PDB entry 7KZQ | electron microscopy, 4.30 A resolution (low resolution: residue-level contacts below are approximate; hydrogen-bond / salt-bridge calls are withheld) | chains O and Q of the 16 polymer chains in the assembly

[Chain O]
Molecule: Fanconi anemia group B protein
Organism: Homo sapiens
Reference sequence: Q8NB91 (FANCB_HUMAN); residues 1-859 here = UniProt positions 1-859
Amino-acid sequence (884 residues; row label = number of the first residue in the row; numbers below 1 keep their minus sign (Met-24 is residue -24)):
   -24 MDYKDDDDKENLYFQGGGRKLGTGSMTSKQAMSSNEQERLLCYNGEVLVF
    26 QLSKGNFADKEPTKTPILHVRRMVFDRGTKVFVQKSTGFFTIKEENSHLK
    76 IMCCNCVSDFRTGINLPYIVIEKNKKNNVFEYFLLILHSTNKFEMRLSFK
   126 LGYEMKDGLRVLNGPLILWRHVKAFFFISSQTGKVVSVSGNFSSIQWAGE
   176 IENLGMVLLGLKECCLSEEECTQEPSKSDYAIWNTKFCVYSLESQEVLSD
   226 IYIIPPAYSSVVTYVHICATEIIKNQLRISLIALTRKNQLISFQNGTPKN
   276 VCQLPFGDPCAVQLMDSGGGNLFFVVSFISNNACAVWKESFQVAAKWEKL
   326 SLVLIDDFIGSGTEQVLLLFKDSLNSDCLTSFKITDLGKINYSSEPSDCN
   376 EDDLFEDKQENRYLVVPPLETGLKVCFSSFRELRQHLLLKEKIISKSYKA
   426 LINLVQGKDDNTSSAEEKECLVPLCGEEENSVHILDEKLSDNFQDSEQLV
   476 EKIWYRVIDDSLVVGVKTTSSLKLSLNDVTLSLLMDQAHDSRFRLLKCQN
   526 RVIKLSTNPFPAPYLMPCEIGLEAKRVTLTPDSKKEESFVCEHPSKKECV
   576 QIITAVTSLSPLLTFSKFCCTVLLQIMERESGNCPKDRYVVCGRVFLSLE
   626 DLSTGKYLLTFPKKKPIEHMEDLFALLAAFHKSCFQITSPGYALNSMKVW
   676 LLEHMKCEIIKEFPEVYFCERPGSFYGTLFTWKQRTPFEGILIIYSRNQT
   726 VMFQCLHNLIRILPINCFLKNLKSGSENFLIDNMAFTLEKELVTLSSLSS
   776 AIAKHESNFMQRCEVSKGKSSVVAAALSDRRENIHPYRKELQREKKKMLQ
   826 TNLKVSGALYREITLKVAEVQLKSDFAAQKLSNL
Not modelled in the structure: -24 to 6, 33-38, 189-203, 370-384, 433-470, 536-570, 784-828
Sequence notes: initiating methionine (-24); expression tag (-23 to 0)
UniProt features mapped onto this chain:
  - modified residue: Thr2 (N-acetylthreonine)

[Chain Q]
Molecule: Fanconi anemia core complex-associated protein 100
Organism: Homo sapiens
Reference sequence: Q0VG06 (FP100_HUMAN); numbering as in UniProt (aligned over 1-881)
Amino-acid sequence (906 residues; row label = number of the first residue in the row; numbers below 1 keep their minus sign (Met-24 is residue -24)):
   -24 MDYKDHDGDYKDHDIDYKDDDDKGSMAGAAPRVRYLAGFCCPLGGLAAGK
    26 PRVLCHEAEVFLSTGSELVYVYDQEGGLLTAAFRFPDQVWHLELLAPRRL
    76 LYALCARRGLYCLSLDHPGRSRSTSQDDRDSEDGDQPSPVIPVDPDACIL
   126 PDAALCAFTLLDSVLVTLVQGPARWKMQLFEQPCPGEDPRPGGQIGEVEL
   176 SSYTPPAGVPGKPAAPHFLPVLCSVSPSGSRVPHDLLGGSGGFTLEDALF
   226 GLLFGADATLLQSPVVLCGLPDGQLCCVILKALVTSRSAPGDPNALVKIL
   276 HHLEEPVIFIGALKTEPQAAEAAENFLPDEDVHCDCLVAFGHHGRMLAIK
   326 ASWDESGKLVPELREYCLPGPVLCAACGGGGRVYHSTPSDLCVVDLSRGS
   376 TPLGPEQPEEGPGGLPPMLCPASLNICSVVSLSASPRTHEGGTKLLALSA
   426 KGRLMTCSLDLDSEMPGPARMTTESAGQKIKELLSGIGNISERVSFLKKA
   476 VDQRNKALTSLNEAMNVSCALLSSGTGPRPISCTTSTTWSRLQTQDVLMA
   526 TCVLENSSSFSLDQGWTLCIQVLTSSCALDLDSACSAITYTIPVDQLGPG
   576 ARREVTLPLGPGENGGLDLPVTVSCTLFYSLREVVGGALAPSDSEDPFLD
   626 ECPSDVLPEQEGVCLPLSRHTVDMLQCLRFPGLAPPHTRAPSPLGPTRDP
   676 VATFLETCREPGSQPAGPASLRAEYLPPSVASIKVSAELLRAALKDGHSG
   726 VPLCCATLQWLLAENAAVDVVRARALSSIQGVAPDGANVHLIVREVAMTD
   776 LCPAGPIQAVEIQVESSSLADICRAHHAVVGRMQTMVTEQATQGSSAPDL
   826 RVQYLRQIHANHETLLREVQTLRDRLCTEDEASSCATAQRLLQVYRQLRH
   876 PSLILL
Not modelled in the structure: -24 to 4, 94-112, 183-190, 206-216, 261-270, 294-302, 374-382, 409-415, 436-448, 613-634, 686-700
Sequence notes: initiating methionine (-24); expression tag (-23 to 0)
UniProt features mapped onto this chain:
  - modified residue: Ser667 (Phosphoserine)

[Chain O / chain Q interface]
Pairs across the interface (213; chain O residue first):
  Asn19(O) with Arg428(Q)
  Ser83(O) with Cys15(Q)
  Arg86(O) with Arg59(Q)
  Thr87(O) with Tyr45(Q)
  Gly88(O) with Phe14(Q); Cys15(Q); Tyr45(Q)
  Ile89(O) with Gly13(Q); Tyr47(Q); Leu54(Q)
  Asn90(O) with Gly13(Q); Phe14(Q)
  Trp172(O) with Leu18(Q)
  Glu175(O) with Pro17(Q); Leu18(Q)
  Glu177(O) with Pro17(Q); Leu18(Q)
  Ile242(O) with Leu18(Q)
  Cys243(O) with Gly19(Q)
  Asp331(O) with Arg428(Q)
  Asp332(O) with Tyr10(Q)
  Gly335(O) with Arg7(Q); Val8(Q)
  Ser336(O) with Arg7(Q); Leu394(Q)
  Gly337(O) with Leu394(Q); Cys395(Q); Pro396(Q)
  Thr338(O) with Leu394(Q)
  Arg387(O) with Glu449(Q); Ala451(Q); Gly452(Q)
  Tyr388(O) with Glu449(Q); Ala451(Q)
  Val391(O) with Ile455(Q)
  Leu394(O) with Ile455(Q); Leu458(Q)
  Lys399(O) with Pro344(Q)
  Cys401(O) with Ile465(Q)
  Phe405(O) with Arg468(Q); Leu472(Q)
  Arg406(O) with His318(Q)
  Leu408(O) with Lys473(Q)
  Leu412(O) with Ala475(Q)
  Lys415(O) with Asn480(Q)
  Glu416(O) with Arg479(Q)
  Ile418(O) with Leu483(Q)
  Ile419(O) with Arg479(Q); Leu483(Q)
  Ser422(O) with Leu486(Q); Met490(Q)
  Tyr423(O) with Leu606(Q); Glu636(Q)
  Leu426(O) with Leu486(Q); Met490(Q); Ser493(Q)
  Leu429(O) with Met490(Q)
  Val430(O) with Val638(Q)
  Asp503(O) with Leu548(Q); Ser551(Q)
  Thr505(O) with Gln546(Q); Thr564(Q)
  Leu506(O) with Thr564(Q)
  Ser507(O) with Thr564(Q)
  Leu508(O) with Thr566(Q)
  Leu509(O) with Thr542(Q); Thr566(Q); Phe603(Q)
  Met510(O) with Glu608(Q)
  Asp511(O) with Arg607(Q); Glu608(Q)
  Gln512(O) with Gln539(Q); Pro568(Q); Glu608(Q)
  Asp515(O) with Pro568(Q)
  Phe518(O) with Ile567(Q); Pro568(Q); Asp570(Q)
  Arg519(O) with Pro568(Q)
  Leu520(O) with Tyr565(Q); Ile567(Q)
  Leu521(O) with Thr564(Q); Tyr565(Q); Thr566(Q)
  Lys522(O) with Ile563(Q); Thr564(Q); Tyr565(Q)
  Cys523(O) with Ile563(Q); Thr564(Q)
  Gln524(O) with Cys560(Q)
  Asn525(O) with Ala559(Q); Cys560(Q); Ser561(Q); Ala562(Q); Thr564(Q)
  Arg526(O) with Ala559(Q)
  Val527(O) with Asp557(Q)
  Ile528(O) with Asp557(Q)
  Lys529(O) with Asp557(Q)
  Cys594(O) with Arg607(Q)
  Leu598(O) with Phe603(Q)
  Gln600(O) with Cys544(Q); Gln546(Q); Thr601(Q); Cys639(Q)
  Met602(O) with Gln546(Q); Leu548(Q)
  Arg604(O) with Ser551(Q); Cys552(Q)
  Cys609(O) with Arg644(Q)
  Asp612(O) with Pro641(Q)
  Tyr614(O) with Gly637(Q); Val638(Q); Cys639(Q)
  Val616(O) with Phe603(Q)
  Arg619(O) with Arg607(Q); Gln635(Q)
  Phe621(O) with Arg607(Q)
  Lys657(O) with Leu556(Q); Asp557(Q)
  Thr711(O) with Glu854(Q)
  Glu714(O) with Ser858(Q)
  Ile716(O) with Leu556(Q)
  Phe728(O) with Phe679(Q)
  Leu731(O) with Phe679(Q)
  His732(O) with Phe679(Q); Cys683(Q)
  Ile735(O) with Cys683(Q)
  Ile740(O) with Arg684(Q)
  Asn741(O) with Arg684(Q)
  Cys742(O) with Arg684(Q)
  Leu744(O) with Leu680(Q)
  Asn746(O) with Asp674(Q); Leu680(Q)
  Leu747(O) with Leu556(Q)
  Lys748(O) with Glu588(Q)
  Gly750(O) with Leu556(Q)
  Ser751(O) with Leu556(Q)
  Glu752(O) with Ser859(Q)
  Phe754(O) with Ala553(Q); Leu554(Q); Asp555(Q)
  Leu755(O) with Leu554(Q)
  Ile756(O) with Ser859(Q); Leu866(Q)
  Asp757(O) with Leu851(Q)
  Ala760(O) with Arg848(Q)
  Phe761(O) with Arg848(Q)
  Leu763(O) with Leu866(Q); Val869(Q)
  Glu766(O) with Arg874(Q)
  Leu767(O) with His837(Q); Leu840(Q); Leu841(Q); Val844(Q)
  Leu770(O) with His837(Q)
  Ser771(O) with His834(Q); Glu838(Q)
  Ser774(O) with Leu830(Q); His834(Q)
  Ile777(O) with Arg826(Q); Leu830(Q)
  His780(O) with Arg826(Q)
  Glu781(O) with Arg826(Q); Arg831(Q)
  Asn783(O) with Arg826(Q)
  Lys829(O) with Asp824(Q); Arg826(Q)
  Val830(O) with Ala822(Q); Pro823(Q); Asp824(Q); Arg826(Q)
  Gly832(O) with Ser821(Q); Ala822(Q)
  Ala833(O) with Ser821(Q)
  Tyr835(O) with Ile879(Q)
  Arg836(O) with Leu714(Q); Val812(Q); Ala816(Q); Gly819(Q); Ser820(Q); Ser821(Q)
  Thr839(O) with Leu878(Q); Leu880(Q)
  Leu840(O) with Val812(Q); Thr813(Q)
  Val842(O) with Leu878(Q)
  Ala843(O) with Val805(Q)
  Gln846(O) with His801(Q); Val805(Q); Arg874(Q); Ser877(Q); Leu878(Q)
  Leu847(O) with His802(Q); Val805(Q)
  Ser849(O) with Arg874(Q)
  Asp850(O) with Cys798(Q); His801(Q); Tyr870(Q); Arg874(Q)
  Phe851(O) with Ser550(Q); Cys552(Q); Pro595(Q)
  Ala853(O) with Cys798(Q); Tyr870(Q)
  Gln854(O) with Cys798(Q); Arg799(Q)
  Lys855(O) with Leu554(Q); Asp593(Q)
  Ser857(O) with Leu794(Q); Ala795(Q); Cys798(Q); Leu867(Q)
Interface residues without a listed pair, chain O (152 interface residues in all): Arg52, Phe85, Asn138, Gly293, Gly295, Asn296, Ile334, Val390, Glu395, Leu398, Ser403, Ser404, Arg409, Ala425, Ser500, Val504, Phe660, Ile718, Phe743, Lys745, Ser749, Asn753, Asn758, Met759, Glu764, Val768, Ser831, Glu844, Leu856
Interface residues without a listed pair, chain Q (146 interface residues in all): Ala5, Pro6, Ala12, Cys342, Ser364, Pro392, Gly427, Lys454, Gly461, Ile462, Val469, Val476, Leu497, Arg578, Val580, Asn589, Gly591, Ser599, Gly612, Val676, Gly806, Gln809, Leu825, Thr862, Ala863, Leu873, Leu881

[Overview]
The interface between chain O and chain Q involves 152 residues on one side and 146 on the other.
Here chain O is Fanconi anemia group B protein and chain Q is Fanconi anemia core complex-associated protein
100, both from Homo sapiens. Entry 7KZQ (Structure of the human Fanconi anaemia Core-ID complex) was
determined by electron microscopy (same publication as 7KZP, 7KZR, 7KZS, 7KZT and 7KZV).
